PDB entry 8YVU | electron microscopy, 3.90 A resolution | chains A and D of the 8 polymer chains in the assembly

# Chain A
Name: High affinity immunoglobulin epsilon receptor subunit alpha
Organism: Homo sapiens
Reference sequence: P12319 (FCERA_HUMAN); residues 201-237 here = UniProt positions 201-237
Chain sequence (37 residues; numbered 201 to 237; the number before each row is that of its first residue):
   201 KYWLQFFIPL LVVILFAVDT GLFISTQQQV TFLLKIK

# Chain D
Name: High affinity immunoglobulin epsilon receptor subunit gamma
Organism: Homo sapiens
Reference sequence: P30273 (FCERG_HUMAN); residue numbers follow UniProt; this construct covers 22-60
Chain sequence (39 residues; numbered 22 to 60; the number before each row is that of its first residue):
    22 PQLCYILDAI LFLYGIVLTL LYCRLKIQVR KAAITSYEK

# Interface between chain A and chain D
Residue-residue contacts (20; chain A residue first):
  Q205(A) with Y26(D)
  I208(A) with D29(D)
  L211(A) with F33(D), hydrophobic
  V212(A) with L32(D), hydrophobic
  L215(A) with G36(D); T40(D)
  F216(A) with Y35(D), hydrophobic; G36(D)
  D219(A) with G36(D); T40(D), hydrogen bond; Y43(D)
  L222(A) with Y43(D), hydrophobic; C44(D), hydrophobic; K47(D)
  S225(A) with K47(D)
  T226(A) with K47(D); V50(D)
  Q229(A) with R51(D), hydrogen bond
  V230(A) with V50(D), hydrophobic
  L233(A) with A54(D), hydrophobic
Also at the interface, not in a pair above, chain A (16 interface residues in all): P209, F223, I236
Also at the interface, not in a pair above, chain D (16 interface residues in all): I37, L39, S57

# Overview
Chain A and chain D each contribute 16 residues to their interface; the contacts include 2 hydrogen bonds.
Among the polar pairs are D219(A)-T40(D) and Q229(A)-R51(D).
Here chain A is High affinity immunoglobulin epsilon receptor subunit alpha and chain D is High affinity
immunoglobulin epsilon receptor subunit gamma, both from Homo sapiens. Entry 8YVU (structure of Ige receptor)
was determined by electron microscopy (same publication as 8YWA).
